PDB entry 9FG0 | electron microscopy, 3.60 A resolution | chains A and F of the 6 polymer chains in the assembly

# Chain A
Protein: Gamma-aminobutyric acid receptor subunit alpha-1
From: Homo sapiens
UniProtKB: P14867 (GBRA1_HUMAN); residues 10-418 here correspond to UniProt positions 37-445 (UniProt number = residue number + 27)
Sequence (338 residues; row label = number of the first residue in the row; note: 71 numbers in that range are skipped by the numbering (no residue carries them; nothing is unmodelled there)):
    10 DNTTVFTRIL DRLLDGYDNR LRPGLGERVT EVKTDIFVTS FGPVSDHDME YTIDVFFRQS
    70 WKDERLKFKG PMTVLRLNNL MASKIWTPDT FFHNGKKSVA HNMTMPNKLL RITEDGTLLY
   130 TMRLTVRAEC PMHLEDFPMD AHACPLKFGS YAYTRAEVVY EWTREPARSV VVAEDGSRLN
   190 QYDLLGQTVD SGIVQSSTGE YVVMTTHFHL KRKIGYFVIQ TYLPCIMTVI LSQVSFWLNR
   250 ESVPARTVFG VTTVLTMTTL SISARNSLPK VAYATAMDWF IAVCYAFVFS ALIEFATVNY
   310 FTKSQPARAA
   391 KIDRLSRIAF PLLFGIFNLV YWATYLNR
Construct notes: linker (313-319)
Cystine bridges: Cys139-Cys153
Glycans and other covalent adducts: glycan linked to Asn111
Ligand contacts: gamma-amino-butanoic acid (ABU): Phe65, Arg67, Thr130
Curated features (UniProtKB/Swiss-Prot):
  - binding site (4-aminobutanoate): Arg67, Thr130
  - binding site (3alpha-hydroxy-5alpha-pregnan-11,20-dione): Trp246
  - glycosylation (N-linked (GlcNAc...) asparagine): Asn11, Asn111

# Chain F
Protein: Nanobody38
From: Lama glama
Notes: antibody fragment or engineered binder
Sequence (123 residues; each row starts with the number of its first residue):
     2 QVQLQESGGG LVQAGGSLRV SCAASGRTFT TYIMAWFRQA PGKEREFLAA MDQGRIQYYG
    62 DSVRGRFTIS RDYAKNSVDL QLDGLRPEDT AVYYCAAGAG FWGLRTASSY HYWGQGTQVT
   122 VSS
Cystine bridges: Cys23-Cys96

# Interface between chain A and chain F
Contacting residue pairs (27):
  His142(A) - Thr32(F)
  His142(A) - Tyr33(F)
  Ala150(A) - Phe102(F)  hydrophobic
  His151(A) - Phe102(F)
  Ala152(A) - Gly101(F)
  Lys156(A) - Asp53(F)  salt bridge
  Leu194(A) - Phe102(F)  hydrophobic
  Leu194(A) - Trp103(F)  hydrophobic
  Asp199(A) - Tyr59(F)
  Asp199(A) - Leu105(F)
  Asp199(A) - Arg106(F)  salt bridge
  Gly201(A) - Gln58(F)
  Ile202(A) - Ile57(F)
  Ile202(A) - Gln58(F)  hydrogen bond (backbone-backbone)
  Val203(A) - Gly55(F)
  Val203(A) - Arg56(F)
  Val203(A) - Ile57(F)  hydrophobic
  Gln204(A) - Arg56(F)  hydrogen bond (backbone-side chain)
  Ser205(A) - Arg56(F)
  Val212(A) - Ile57(F)  hydrophobic
  Thr214(A) - Tyr59(F)
  His216(A) - Leu105(F)
  His218(A) - Gly101(F)
  His218(A) - Phe102(F)
  His218(A) - Trp103(F)  hydrogen bond (side chain-backbone)
  His218(A) - Gly104(F)
  Leu219(A) - Phe102(F)
Other interface residues (no listed pair), chain A (22 interface residues in all): Pro140, Glu144, Gly195, Thr197, Ser200
Other interface residues (no listed pair), chain F (17 interface residues in all): Arg28, Gln54, Ala100

# Overview
22 residues of chain A face 17 of chain F across their interface, with 3 hydrogen bonds and 2 salt bridges.
Polar pairs include Lys156(A)-Asp53(F), Asp199(A)-Arg106(F) and Gln204(A)-Arg56(F). Ligands of chain A:
gamma-amino-butanoic acid. Covalently linked N-acetylglucosamine: at Asn111(A).
Here chain A is Gamma-aminobutyric acid receptor subunit alpha-1 (Homo sapiens) and chain F is Nanobody38
(Lama glama). Entry 9FG0 (Cryo-EM structure of the alpha1beta3gamma2 GABA(A) receptor in complex with GABA and
Nb38 in the short-lived ...) was determined by electron microscopy.
